PDB entry 4M91 | X-ray diffraction, 1.10 A resolution | chains A and B

Chain A:
Molecule: Tumor suppressor candidate 3
Organism: Homo sapiens
UniProt: Q13454 (TUSC3_HUMAN); residues 3-153 here correspond to UniProt positions 44-194 (UniProt number = residue number + 41)
Chain sequence (161 residues; each row starts with the number of its first residue):
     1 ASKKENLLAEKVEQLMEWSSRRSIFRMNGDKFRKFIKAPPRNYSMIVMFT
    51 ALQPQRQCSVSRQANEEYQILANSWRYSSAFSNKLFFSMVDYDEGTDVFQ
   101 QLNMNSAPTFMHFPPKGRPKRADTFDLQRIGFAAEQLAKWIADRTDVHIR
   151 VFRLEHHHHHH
Not modelled in the structure: 1, 155-161
Construct notes: expression tag (1-2, 154-161); engineered mutation Ser61 (Cys102 in Q13454), Ser82 (Cys123 in Q13454)

Chain B:
Molecule: Protein cereblon
Organism: Homo sapiens
UniProt: Q96SW2 (CRBN_HUMAN); residues 1-12 here correspond to UniProt positions 229-240 (UniProt number = residue number + 228)
Chain sequence (12 residues; numbered 1 to 12; the number before each row is that of its first residue):
     1 KRKFHCANLTSW
Not modelled in the structure: 1-2, 9-12

Chain A / chain B interface:
Disulfides between the chains: Cys58(A)-Cys6(B)
Pairs across the interface (17):
  Ala51(A) with Phe4(B), hydrophobic
  Arg56(A) with Phe4(B); Cys6(B); Asn8(B)
  Gln57(A) with Ala7(B); Asn8(B)
  Cys58(A) with Cys6(B), disulfide; Ala7(B)
  Ser59(A) with Ala7(B), hydrogen bond (backbone-backbone); Asn8(B)
  Tyr92(A) with Phe4(B), hydrophobic
  Asn105(A) with Lys3(B); Phe4(B); His5(B), hydrogen bond (backbone-backbone)
  Ser106(A) with Phe4(B); His5(B), hydrogen bond (side chain-backbone)
  Ala107(A) with Phe4(B), hydrophobic
Also at the interface, not in a pair above, chain A (11 interface residues in all): Val60, Phe99

Summary:
The interface between chain A and chain B involves 11 residues on one side and 6 on the other, with 1
disulfide bond and 3 hydrogen bonds. Polar contacts include Ser106(A)-His5(B), Ser59(A)-Ala7(B) and
Asn105(A)-His5(B).
Chain A is Tumor suppressor candidate 3 and chain B is Protein cereblon, both from Homo sapiens; the
structure, crystal structure of hN33/Tusc3-peptide 1, was determined by X-ray diffraction (same publication as
4M8G, 4M90 and 4M92).
